PDB entry 7STF | electron microscopy, 3.14 A resolution | chains H and A of the 5 polymer chains in the assembly

== Chain H ==
Name: IgG, Fab Heavy Chain V2
From: Homo sapiens
Notes: antibody fragment or engineered binder
Chain sequence (220 residues; row label = number of the first residue in the row; note: 1 number in that range is skipped by the numbering (no residue carries it; nothing is unmodelled there)):
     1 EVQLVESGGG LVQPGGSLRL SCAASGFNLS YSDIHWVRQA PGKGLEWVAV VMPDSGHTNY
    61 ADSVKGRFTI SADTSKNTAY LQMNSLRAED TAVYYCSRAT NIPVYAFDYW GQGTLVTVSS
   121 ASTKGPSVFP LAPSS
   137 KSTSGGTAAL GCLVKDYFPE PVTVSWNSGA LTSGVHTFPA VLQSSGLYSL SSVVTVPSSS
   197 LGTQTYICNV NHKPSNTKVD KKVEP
Disordered / not traced: 1, 137-139
Disulfides: C22-C96, C148-C204
From the paper describing this entry:
  - mutagenesis - I102T, V104A, A106I, A106L, A106M, A106T: increased binding to KRASG12V-pHLA monomer
  - mutagenesis - V104R: unchanged signaling
  - mutagenesis - V104R (K_D_ = 6.6 nM): increased binding to KRASG12V-pHLA
  - mutagenesis - V104N (K_D_ = 185.5 nM): decreased binding to KRASG12V-pHLA
  - mutagenesis - V104N: decreased signaling
  - mutagenesis - A106L, A106M: increased signaling in response to IFNgamma

== Chain A ==
Name: HLA class I histocompatibility antigen, A alpha chain
From: Homo sapiens
Reference sequence: P04439 (HLAA_HUMAN); residues 1-280 here correspond to UniProt positions 25-304 (UniProt number = residue number + 24)
Chain sequence (280 residues; numbered 1 to 280; the number before each row is that of its first residue):
     1 GSHSMRYFFT SVSRPGRGEP RFIAVGYVDD TQFVRFDSDA ASQRMEPRAP WIEQEGPEYW
    61 DQETRNVKAQ SQTDRVDLGT LRGYYNQSEA GSHTIQIMYG CDVGSDGRFL RGYRQDAYDG
   121 KDYIALNEDL RSWTAADMAA QITKRKWEAA HEAEQLRAYL DGTCVEWLRR YLENGKETLQ
   181 RTDPPKTHMT HHPISDHEAT LRCWALGFYP AEITLTWQRD GEDQTQDTEL VETRPAGDGT
   241 FQKWAAVVVP SGEEQRYTCH VQHEGLPKPL TLRWELSSQP
Disordered / not traced: 1, 278-280
Curated features (UniProtKB/Swiss-Prot):
  - region: E275 to P280 (Connecting peptide)
  - binding site (a peptide antigen): Y7, T73, Y84, D116, T143, K146, Y159, Y171
  - modified residue: Y59 (Sulfotyrosine)
  - glycosylation: N86 (N-linked (GlcNAc...) asparagine)
Disulfides: C101-C164, C203-C259

== How chain H and chain A interact ==
Pairs across the interface (27):
  V2(H) - A150(A)  hydrophobic
  F27(H) - A149(A)  hydrophobic
  F27(H) - A150(A)
  N28(H) - R145(A)
  N28(H) - K146(A)  hydrogen bond (backbone-side chain)
  L29(H) - K146(A)
  S30(H) - I142(A)
  S30(H) - R145(A)  hydrogen bond
  Y31(H) - T80(A)  hydrogen bond
  Y31(H) - L81(A)  hydrogen bond (side chain-backbone)
  Y31(H) - Y123(A)
  Y31(H) - I142(A)  hydrophobic
  D54(H) - Y84(A)
  D54(H) - I142(A)
  S55(H) - G79(A)
  S55(H) - T80(A)  hydrogen bond (side chain-backbone)
  S55(H) - G83(A)
  S55(H) - Y84(A)
  G56(H) - G83(A)  hydrogen bond (backbone-backbone)
  G56(H) - N86(A)
  H57(H) - G79(A)
  H57(H) - R82(A)  hydrogen bond
  H57(H) - G83(A)
  H57(H) - E89(A)
  Y60(H) - R82(A)
  P103(H) - T73(A)
  Y105(H) - Q155(A)  hydrogen bond
Also at the interface, not in a pair above, chain H (15 interface residues in all): S32, N101
Also at the interface, not in a pair above, chain A (17 interface residues in all): V76
From the paper, about this interface:
  - specific contacts: Y105(H)-Q155(A) (hydrogen bond)

== Summary ==
The interface between chain H and chain A involves 15 residues on one side and 17 on the other, with 8
hydrogen bonds. Among the polar pairs are N28(H)-K146(A), S30(H)-R145(A) and Y31(H)-T80(A). The authors report
a hydrogen bond between Y105(H) and Q155(A). The paper reports that I102T, V104A and A106I of chain H, among
others, increase binding to KRASG12V-pHLA monomer; A106L and A106M of chain H increase signaling in response
to IFNgamma; 8 substitutions were tested in all.
Here chain H is IgG, Fab Heavy Chain V2 and chain A is HLA class I histocompatibility antigen, A alpha chain,
both from Homo sapiens. Entry 7STF (Structure of KRAS G12V/HLA-A*03:01 in complex with antibody fragment V2)
was determined by electron microscopy together with 8DVG from the same study.
